PDB entry 2PAA | X-ray diffraction, 2.70 A resolution | chain A

Chain A:
Name: Phosphoglycerate kinase, testis specific
Source organism: Mus musculus
Notes: EC 2.7.2.3
UniProtKB: P09041 (PGK2_MOUSE); residues 1-416 here correspond to UniProt positions 2-417 (UniProt number = residue number + 1)
Sequence (416 residues; each row starts with the number of its first residue):
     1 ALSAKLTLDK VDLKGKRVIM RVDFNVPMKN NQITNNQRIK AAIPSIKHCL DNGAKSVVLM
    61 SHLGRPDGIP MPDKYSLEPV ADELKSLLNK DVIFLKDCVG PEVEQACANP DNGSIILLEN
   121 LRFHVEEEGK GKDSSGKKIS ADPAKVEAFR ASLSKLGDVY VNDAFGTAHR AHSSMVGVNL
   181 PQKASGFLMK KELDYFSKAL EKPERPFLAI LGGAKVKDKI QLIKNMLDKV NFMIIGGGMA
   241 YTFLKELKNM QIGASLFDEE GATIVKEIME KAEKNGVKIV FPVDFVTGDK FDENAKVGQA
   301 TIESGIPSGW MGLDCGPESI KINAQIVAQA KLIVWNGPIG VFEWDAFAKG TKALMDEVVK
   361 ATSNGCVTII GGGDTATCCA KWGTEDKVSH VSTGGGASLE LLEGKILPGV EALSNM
Not modelled in the structure: 1-3
Residues lining bound ligands: ATP (adenosine-5'-triphosphate): Gly212, Gly213, Ala214, Lys215, Asp218, Lys219, Gly237, Gly238, Tyr241, Leu256, Phe291, Gly312, Leu313, Asp314, Asn336, Gly337, Pro338, Ile339, Gly340, Val341, Phe342, Glu343, Gly373, Asp374, Thr375
UniProt features mapped onto this chain:
  - binding site ((2R)-3-phosphoglycerate): Val22, Asp23, Phe24, Asn25, Gln37, Arg38, Ser61, His62, Gly64, Arg65, Leu121, Arg122, His169, Arg170
  - binding site (ADP): Gly213, Gly237, Phe342
  - binding site (CDP): Gly213, Asp218, Gly237, Gly337, Ile339, Phe342
  - binding site (AMP): Ala214, Lys215, Lys219, Gly238, Gly312, Glu343
  - binding site (ATP): Ala214, Lys219, Gly238, Gly312, Glu343, Asp374, Thr375
  - binding site (Mg(2+)): Ala214, Asp218, Asp374
  - modified residue: Ser3 (Phosphoserine), Lys10 (N6-acetyllysine), Lys47 (N6-acetyllysine), Lys74 (N6-acetyllysine), Lys85 (N6-acetyllysine), Lys96 (N6-acetyllysine), Lys130 (N6-acetyllysine), Lys145 (N6-acetyllysine), Tyr195 (Phosphotyrosine), Lys198 (N6-acetyllysine), Lys266 (N6-acetyllysine), Lys290 (N6-acetyllysine)

Overview:
Chain A binds ATP. Curated annotation (UniProt) lists 14 (2R)-3-phosphoglycerate-binding residues, 3
ADP-binding residues, 6 CDP-binding residues and 6 AMP-binding residues.
Chain A is Phosphoglycerate kinase, testis specific (Mus musculus); the structure, Crystal structure of
phosphoglycerate kinase-2 bound to atp and 3pg, was determined by X-ray diffraction (same publication as 2P9Q
and 2P9T).
